7UIO - chains B and GB of the 80 polymer chains in the assembly; structure by electron microscopy, 3.30 A resolution.

[Chain B]
Molecule: 37-nt DNA strand
Sequence (37 nucleotides; row label = number of the first residue in the row):
     4 CGTACGACGTCAGTCAGTCGGGAGGACTGTCCTCCGG

[Chain GB]
Name: Regulatory protein GAL4
Source organism: Saccharomyces cerevisiae S288C
UniProtKB: P04386 (GAL4_YEAST); numbering as in UniProt (aligned over 1-147)
Amino-acid sequence (147 residues; row label = number of the first residue in the row):
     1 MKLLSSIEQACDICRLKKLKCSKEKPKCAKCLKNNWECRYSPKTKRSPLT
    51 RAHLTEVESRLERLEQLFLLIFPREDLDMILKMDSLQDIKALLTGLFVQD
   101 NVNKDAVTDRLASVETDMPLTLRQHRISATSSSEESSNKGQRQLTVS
Disordered / not traced: 1-7, 97-147
Residues lining bound ligands:
  - Zn2+ (ZN), molecule 1: Cys11, Cys14, Cys21, Cys28, Cys38
  - Zn2+ (ZN), molecule 2: Cys11, Cys14, Cys28, Cys31, Cys38
UniProt features mapped onto this chain:
  - DNA-binding region: Cys11 to Cys38 (Zn(2)-C6 fungal-type)
  - binding site (Zn(2+)): Cys11, Cys14, Cys21, Cys28, Cys31, Cys38
  - mutagenesis: Pro26 (P26L: Loss of DNA-binding)

[Chain B / chain GB interface]
Contacting residue pairs (8):
  DC22(B) with Lys17(GB), salt bridge to the phosphate
  DG24(B) with Lys18(GB), hydrogen bond to the base
  DG25(B) with Lys18(GB), hydrogen bond to the base
  DG32(B) with Leu49(GB), sugar contact; Thr50(GB), phosphate contact
  DT33(B) with Thr50(GB), phosphate contact; Arg51(GB), hydrogen bond to the phosphate
  DC34(B) with Arg51(GB), salt bridge to the phosphate
Other interface residues (no listed pair), chain B (7 interface residues in all): DG23

[Overview]
7 residues of chain B and 5 residues of chain GB are in contact, with 3 hydrogen bonds and 2 salt bridges.
Polar pairs include DG24(B)-Lys18(GB), DG25(B)-Lys18(GB) and DT33(B)-Arg51(GB). Bound to chain GB: Zn2+.
Chain B is a 37-nt DNA strand and chain GB is Regulatory protein GAL4 (Saccharomyces cerevisiae S288C); the
structure, Mediator-PIC Early (Composite Model), was determined by electron microscopy, deposited together
with 7UI9, 7UIC, 7UIF, 7UIG, 7UIK and 7UIL.
